9CQ3 - chains K and b of the 20 polymer chains in the assembly; structure by electron microscopy, 2.80 A resolution.

# Chain K
Molecule: 51-nt DNA strand
Sequence (51 nucleotides; each row starts with the number of its first residue):
     1 GACTAGATCAGAAGCAGTAGAGCATGCATAGTTTTTAGTTTATTGGGCGC
    51 G
Unresolved in the structure: 35-51

# Chain b
Molecule: X-ray repair cross-complementing protein 5
From: Homo sapiens
UniProt: P13010 (XRCC5_HUMAN); residues 1-732 here = UniProt positions 1-732
Amino-acid sequence (732 residues; each row starts with the number of its first residue):
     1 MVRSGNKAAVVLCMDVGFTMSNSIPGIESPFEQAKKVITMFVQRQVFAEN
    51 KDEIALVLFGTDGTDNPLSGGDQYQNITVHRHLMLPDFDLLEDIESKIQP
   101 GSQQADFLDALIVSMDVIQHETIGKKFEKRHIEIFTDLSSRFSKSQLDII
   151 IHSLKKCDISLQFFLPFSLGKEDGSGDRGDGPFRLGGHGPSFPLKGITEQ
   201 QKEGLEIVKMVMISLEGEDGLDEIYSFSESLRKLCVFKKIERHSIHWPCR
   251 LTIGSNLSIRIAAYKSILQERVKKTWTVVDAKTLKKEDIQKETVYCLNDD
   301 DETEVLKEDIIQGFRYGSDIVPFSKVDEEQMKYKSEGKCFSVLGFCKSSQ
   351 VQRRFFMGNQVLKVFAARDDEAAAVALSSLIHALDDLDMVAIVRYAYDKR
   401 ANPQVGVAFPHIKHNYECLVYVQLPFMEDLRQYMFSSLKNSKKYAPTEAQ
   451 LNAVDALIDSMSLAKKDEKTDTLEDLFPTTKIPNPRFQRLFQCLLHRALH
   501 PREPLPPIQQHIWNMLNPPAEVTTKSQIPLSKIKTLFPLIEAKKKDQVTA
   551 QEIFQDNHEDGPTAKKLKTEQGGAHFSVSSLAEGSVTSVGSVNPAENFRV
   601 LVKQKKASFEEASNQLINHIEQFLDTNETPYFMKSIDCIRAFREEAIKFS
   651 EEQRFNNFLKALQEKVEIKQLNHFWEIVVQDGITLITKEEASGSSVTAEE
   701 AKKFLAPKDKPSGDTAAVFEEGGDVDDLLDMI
Unresolved in the structure: 1-4, 170-182, 543-732
Curated features (UniProtKB/Swiss-Prot):
  - region: Leu138 to Leu165 (Leucine-zipper)
  - motif: Glu720 to Leu728 (EEXXXDL motif)
  - modified residue: Lys144 (N6-acetyllysine), Ser255 (Phosphoserine), Ser258 (Phosphoserine), Lys265 (N6-acetyllysine), Ser318 (Phosphoserine), Lys332 (N6-acetyllysine), Thr535 (Phosphothreonine), Ser577 (Phosphoserine), Ser579 (Phosphoserine), Ser580 (Phosphoserine), Lys660 (N6-acetyllysine), Lys665 (N6-acetyllysine), Thr715 (Phosphothreonine)
  - cross-link (Glycyl lysine isopeptide (Lys-Gly)): Lys195 (interchain with G-Cter in SUMO2), Lys532 (interchain with G-Cter in SUMO2), Lys534 (interchain with G-Cter in SUMO2), Lys566 (interchain with G-Cter in SUMO2), Lys568 (interchain with G-Cter in SUMO2), Lys669 (interchain with G-Cter in SUMO2), Lys688 (interchain with G-Cter in SUMO2)

# Chain K / chain b interface
Contacting residue pairs (12; chain K residue first):
  DG17(K) - Arg431(b)  salt bridge to the phosphate
  DG20(K) - Arg271(b)  salt bridge to the phosphate
  DG20(K) - Arg486(b)  salt bridge to the phosphate
  DA21(K) - Thr275(b)  phosphate contact
  DA21(K) - Trp276(b)  hydrogen bond to the phosphate
  DG22(K) - Thr275(b)  hydrogen bond to the phosphate
  DA24(K) - Arg400(b)  base contact
  DC27(K) - Lys338(b)  hydrogen bond to the phosphate
  DC27(K) - Asp398(b)  sugar contact
  DC27(K) - Lys399(b)  phosphate contact
  DA28(K) - Lys338(b)  salt bridge to the phosphate
  DT29(K) - His246(b)  salt bridge to the phosphate
Interface residues without a listed pair, chain K (12 interface residues in all): DA16, DA19, DT25, DG26
Interface residues without a listed pair, chain b (12 interface residues in all): Pro248, Lys274

# Overview
The chain K/chain b interface involves 12 residues from each chain; the contacts include 3 hydrogen bonds and
5 salt bridges. Polar contacts include DA21(K)-Trp276(b), DG22(K)-Thr275(b) and DC27(K)-Lys338(b).
Chain K is a 51-nt DNA strand and chain b is X-ray repair cross-complementing protein 5 (Homo sapiens); the
structure, The gap-filling complex with Pol mu engaged in the NHEJ pathway, was determined by electron
microscopy (same publication as 9CQ6, 9CQC, 9N81, 9N82 and 9N83).
